Entry 3MM6 (X-ray diffraction, 1.90 A resolution); this record covers chains A and B of the 4 polymer chains in the assembly.

== Chain A ==
Name: Sulfite reductase, dissimilatory-type subunit alpha
Source organism: Archaeoglobus fulgidus
Notes: EC 1.8.99.3
UniProt: Q59109 (DSRA_ARCFU); residues 0-417 here correspond to UniProt positions 1-418 (UniProt number = residue number + 1)
Chain sequence (418 residues; numbered 0 to 417; the number before each row is that of its first residue; numbering starts at 0):
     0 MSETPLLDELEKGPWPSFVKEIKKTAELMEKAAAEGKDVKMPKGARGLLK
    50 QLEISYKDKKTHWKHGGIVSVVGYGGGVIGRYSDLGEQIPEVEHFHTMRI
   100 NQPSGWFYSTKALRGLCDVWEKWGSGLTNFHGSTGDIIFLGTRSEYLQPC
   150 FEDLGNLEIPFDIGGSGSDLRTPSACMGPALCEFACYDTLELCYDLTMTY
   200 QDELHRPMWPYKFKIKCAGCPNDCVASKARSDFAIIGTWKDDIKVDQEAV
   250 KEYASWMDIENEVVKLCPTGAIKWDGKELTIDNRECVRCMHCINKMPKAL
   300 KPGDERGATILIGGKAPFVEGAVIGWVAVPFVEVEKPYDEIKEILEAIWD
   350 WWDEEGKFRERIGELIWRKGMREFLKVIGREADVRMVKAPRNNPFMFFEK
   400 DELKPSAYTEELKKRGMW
Unresolved in the structure: 0
Metal / ion sites: 4Fe-4S cluster Fe site 1: Cys175, Cys181, Cys219, Cys223; siroheme Fe near Cys223 (its only coordinating residue here); 4Fe-4S cluster Fe site 2: Cys266, Cys285, Cys288, Cys291
Residues lining bound ligands:
  - cyanide ion (CYN), molecule 1: Arg98, Arg170, Lys211, Lys213
  - cyanide ion (CYN), molecule 2: Arg98, Thr133, Asp135, Gly164, Arg170, Lys213
  - 4Fe-4S cluster (SF4), molecule 1: Cys175, Met176, Gly177, Cys181, Phe183, Ala184, Ala217, Gly218, Cys219, Asn221, Asp222, Cys223
  - 4Fe-4S cluster (SF4), molecule 2: Ile242, Cys266, Pro267, Thr268, Ala270, Ile271, Ile280, Cys285, Val286, Arg287, Cys288, Met289, His290, Cys291
  - siroheme (SRM), molecule 1: Ile78, Arg80, Thr96, Arg98, Gly131, Ser132, Thr133, Gly134, Asp135, Ile137, Tyr210, Lys211, Lys213, Lys215, Arg229, Lys314, Ala315, Pro316, Phe317, Arg358, Arg360
  - siroheme (SRM), molecule 2: Trp105, Cys175, Met176, Cys181, Glu182, Phe183, Asn221, Asp222, Cys223, Val224, Ala225, Asn293

== Chain B ==
Name: Sulfite reductase, dissimilatory-type subunit beta
Source organism: Archaeoglobus fulgidus
Notes: EC 1.8.99.3
UniProt: Q59110 (DSRB_ARCFU); residue numbers follow UniProt; this construct covers 1-366
Chain sequence (366 residues; row label = number of the first residue in the row):
     1 MVVEGVKTDFGPPYFRDLLHPVIAKNYGKWKYHEVVKPGVIKRVAESGDV
    51 IYVVRFGTPRLLSIYTVRELCDIADKYSDGYLRWTSRNNVEFFVTDESKI
   101 DDLINEVQERVGFPCGGTWDAVKGEYGLSNIVHTQGWIHCHTPAIDASGI
   151 VKAVMDELYEYFTDHKLPAMCRISLACCANMCGAVHASDIAIVGIHRTPP
   201 IPNDEAIRKTCEIPSTVAACPTGALKPDMKNKTIKVDVEKCMYCGNCYTM
   251 CPGMPLFDPENDGAAIMVGGKLSEARRMPELSKVVVPWVPNEPPRWPTLV
   301 KYVKQILEAWAANANKHERLIEWVDRIGWERFFELTGLEFTQHLIDDYRI
   351 TPYFYSEFRASTQFKW
Unresolved in the structure: 1-3
UniProt features mapped onto this chain:
  - binding site ([4Fe-4S] cluster): Cys140, Cys177, Cys178, Cys182, Cys220, Cys241, Cys244, Cys247
  - binding site (siroheme): Cys182
Cystine bridges: Cys211-Cys251
Metal / ion sites: 4Fe-4S cluster Fe site 1: Cys140, Cys177, Cys178, Cys182; siroheme Fe: Cys182 (together with cyanide ion); 4Fe-4S cluster Fe site 2: Cys220, Cys241, Cys244, Cys247
Residues lining bound ligands:
  - 4Fe-4S cluster (SF4), molecule 1: Thr134, Gln135, Gly136, Cys140, Thr142, Pro143, Ala176, Cys177, Cys178, Asn180, Met181, Cys182
  - 4Fe-4S cluster (SF4), molecule 2: Pro200, Ala219, Cys220, Pro221, Thr222, Ala224, Leu225, Val236, Cys241, Met242, Tyr243, Cys244, Gly245, Asn246, Cys247, Leu256
  - siroheme (SRM), molecule 1: His33, Val35, Ile41, Arg43, Arg55, Arg83, Trp84, Thr85, Ser86, Arg87, Asn89, Glu91, Gly117, Thr118, Trp119, Ala121, Tyr126, Ser129, Met170, Arg172, Ala187, Lys271, Leu272, Ser273, Ala275, Arg276, Arg319
  - siroheme (SRM), molecule 2: Arg60, His133, Thr134, Gln135, His139, Cys140, His141, Thr142, Asn180, Cys182, Gly183, Thr249

== Chain A / chain B interface ==
Contacting residue pairs (302; chain A residue first):
  Leu5(A) - Pro294(B)
  Glu8(A) - Pro294(B)
  Glu8(A) - Arg295(B)  hydrogen bond (backbone-side chain)
  Leu9(A) - Gly149(B)
  Leu9(A) - Lys152(B)
  Leu9(A) - Pro294(B)
  Leu9(A) - Arg295(B)
  Lys11(A) - Lys152(B)  hydrogen bond (backbone-side chain)
  Lys11(A) - Asp156(B)
  Lys11(A) - Arg295(B)  hydrogen bond (backbone-side chain)
  Gly12(A) - Lys152(B)  hydrogen bond (backbone-side chain)
  Gly12(A) - Asp156(B)
  Pro13(A) - Asp156(B)
  Pro13(A) - Tyr159(B)  hydrophobic
  Trp14(A) - Gly57(B)
  Trp14(A) - Thr58(B)
  Trp14(A) - Asn130(B)
  Trp14(A) - Lys152(B)  hydrogen bond (backbone-side chain)
  Trp14(A) - Met155(B)  hydrophobic
  Trp14(A) - Asp156(B)  hydrogen bond (backbone-side chain)
  Trp14(A) - Tyr159(B)
  Trp14(A) - Phe162(B)  hydrophobic
  Pro15(A) - Pro59(B)
  Pro15(A) - Gly112(B)
  Pro15(A) - Phe113(B)  hydrophobic
  Pro15(A) - Pro114(B)
  Phe17(A) - Pro59(B)
  Phe17(A) - Ile138(B)  hydrophobic
  Phe17(A) - Ser148(B)
  Phe17(A) - Gly149(B)
  Lys19(A) - Val111(B)
  Glu20(A) - Pro59(B)
  Glu20(A) - Leu61(B)
  Glu20(A) - Leu62(B)
  Glu20(A) - Ser63(B)  hydrogen bond (side chain-backbone)
  Glu20(A) - Thr66(B)  hydrogen bond
  Glu20(A) - Phe113(B)
  Lys23(A) - Ser63(B)
  Lys23(A) - Thr66(B)  hydrogen bond
  Lys23(A) - Glu69(B)  salt bridge
  Thr24(A) - Ser63(B)  hydrogen bond
  Leu27(A) - Tyr65(B)  hydrogen bond (backbone-side chain)
  Met28(A) - Tyr65(B)  hydrogen bond
  Leu47(A) - Ile138(B)
  Leu51(A) - Trp137(B)  hydrophobic
  Leu51(A) - Ile138(B)  hydrophobic
  Ser54(A) - Trp137(B)
  Tyr55(A) - Trp137(B)  hydrophobic
  Tyr55(A) - Asp146(B)  hydrogen bond
  Tyr55(A) - Gly149(B)  hydrogen bond (side chain-backbone)
  Tyr55(A) - Pro293(B)
  Tyr55(A) - Pro294(B)  hydrophobic
  Tyr55(A) - Trp296(B)
  Asp57(A) - Pro259(B)
  Lys58(A) - Trp137(B)
  Lys58(A) - Pro259(B)
  Lys58(A) - Glu260(B)  salt bridge
  Lys58(A) - Asn291(B)
  Lys59(A) - Trp137(B)
  Thr60(A) - Trp137(B)
  Thr60(A) - Cys140(B)  hydrogen bond (side chain-backbone)
  Thr60(A) - His141(B)
  Thr60(A) - Pro143(B)
  Trp62(A) - Trp137(B)  hydrogen bond (side chain-backbone)
  Trp62(A) - Ile138(B)  hydrogen bond (side chain-backbone)
  Trp62(A) - His139(B)
  Trp62(A) - Cys140(B)
  Trp62(A) - His141(B)
  Lys63(A) - His141(B)
  His64(A) - His141(B)
  His64(A) - Tyr248(B)  hydrogen bond (side chain-backbone)
  His64(A) - Thr249(B)
  His64(A) - Pro252(B)
  Tyr73(A) - Thr8(B)
  Tyr73(A) - Asp9(B)  hydrogen bond (side chain-backbone)
  Arg80(A) - His139(B)  hydrogen bond (side chain-backbone)
  Arg80(A) - His141(B)  hydrogen bond
  Phe94(A) - His139(B)  hydrogen bond (backbone-side chain)
  Thr96(A) - His139(B)
  Asn100(A) - Pro12(B)
  Gln101(A) - Pro12(B)
  Pro102(A) - Pro13(B)
  Pro102(A) - Leu18(B)  hydrophobic
  Ser103(A) - Phe15(B)
  Gly104(A) - Arg83(B)  hydrogen bond (backbone-side chain)
  Gly104(A) - Trp84(B)
  Trp105(A) - Arg83(B)
  Trp105(A) - Trp84(B)  hydrogen bond (backbone-backbone)
  Trp105(A) - Ser86(B)
  Phe106(A) - Leu18(B)
  Phe106(A) - Leu19(B)  hydrophobic
  Phe106(A) - Leu82(B)
  Phe106(A) - Arg83(B)
  Phe106(A) - Phe93(B)  hydrophobic
  Tyr107(A) - Leu18(B)
  Tyr107(A) - Tyr81(B)
  Tyr107(A) - Leu82(B)  hydrogen bond (backbone-backbone)
  Tyr107(A) - Trp84(B)  hydrophobic
  Ser108(A) - Leu18(B)
  Ser108(A) - Gly80(B)
  Ser108(A) - Tyr81(B)
  Thr109(A) - Cys71(B)
  Thr109(A) - Ala74(B)
  Thr109(A) - Asp75(B)  hydrogen bond
  Thr109(A) - Gly80(B)  hydrogen bond (backbone-backbone)
  Thr109(A) - Leu82(B)
  Leu112(A) - Cys71(B)  hydrophobic
  Leu112(A) - Leu82(B)  hydrophobic
  Leu112(A) - Trp84(B)  hydrophobic
  Arg113(A) - Cys71(B)
  Arg113(A) - Asp72(B)  salt bridge
  Arg113(A) - Asp75(B)  salt bridge
  Cys116(A) - Ile64(B)
  Cys116(A) - Val67(B)  hydrophobic
  Cys116(A) - Arg68(B)
  Asp117(A) - Arg68(B)  salt bridge
  Trp119(A) - Ile64(B)
  Glu120(A) - Ile64(B)
  Glu120(A) - Tyr65(B)  hydrogen bond
  Glu120(A) - Arg68(B)  salt bridge
  Gly125(A) - Leu62(B)
  Gly125(A) - Ser63(B)
  Gly125(A) - Ile64(B)  hydrogen bond (backbone-backbone)
  Leu126(A) - Leu62(B)
  Thr127(A) - Arg60(B)
  Thr127(A) - Leu61(B)
  Thr127(A) - Leu62(B)  hydrogen bond (backbone-backbone)
  Thr127(A) - Ile64(B)
  Asn128(A) - Arg60(B)
  Asn128(A) - Leu61(B)
  Asn128(A) - Gln135(B)  hydrogen bond
  Phe129(A) - Arg60(B)  hydrogen bond (backbone-backbone)
  Phe129(A) - Leu62(B)  hydrophobic
  Phe129(A) - Val67(B)  hydrophobic
  Phe129(A) - Trp84(B)
  Phe129(A) - Asn88(B)
  His130(A) - Arg60(B)  hydrogen bond (backbone-side chain)
  His130(A) - Trp84(B)
  His130(A) - Asn88(B)  hydrogen bond (backbone-side chain)
  Gly131(A) - Arg60(B)
  Ser132(A) - Arg60(B)
  Ser132(A) - Cys182(B)  hydrogen bond (side chain-backbone)
  Ser132(A) - Gly183(B)
  Leu139(A) - Gln135(B)
  Leu139(A) - Ile138(B)  hydrophobic
  Leu139(A) - His139(B)
  Gln147(A) - Val6(B)
  Phe150(A) - Lys7(B)
  Glu151(A) - Val6(B)
  Gly154(A) - Lys7(B)
  Gly154(A) - Phe10(B)
  Asn155(A) - Lys7(B)  hydrogen bond
  Ile158(A) - Pro13(B)  hydrophobic
  Pro159(A) - Pro13(B)
  Phe160(A) - Phe10(B)
  Phe160(A) - Pro13(B)
  Asp161(A) - Asp9(B)  hydrogen bond (side chain-backbone)
  Asp161(A) - Phe10(B)  hydrogen bond (side chain-backbone)
  Asp161(A) - Gly11(B)  hydrogen bond (side chain-backbone)
  Met176(A) - Arg43(B)
  Met176(A) - Arg83(B)
  Pro178(A) - Tyr27(B)  hydrophobic
  Pro178(A) - Gly28(B)  hydrogen bond (backbone-backbone)
  Pro178(A) - Trp30(B)  hydrogen bond (backbone-side chain)
  Ala179(A) - Ile23(B)
  Ala179(A) - Tyr27(B)  hydrophobic
  Ala179(A) - Trp30(B)  hydrogen bond (backbone-side chain)
  Leu180(A) - Ile23(B)  hydrophobic
  Leu180(A) - Trp30(B)
  Leu180(A) - Arg43(B)  hydrogen bond (backbone-side chain)
  Leu180(A) - Phe93(B)  hydrophobic
  Cys181(A) - Trp30(B)
  Glu182(A) - Trp30(B)
  Glu182(A) - Lys31(B)
  Glu182(A) - Tyr32(B)
  Glu182(A) - His33(B)  salt bridge
  Glu182(A) - Arg43(B)  salt bridge
  Asp187(A) - Arg16(B)  salt bridge
  Asp187(A) - Tyr27(B)  hydrogen bond
  Leu189(A) - Phe15(B)
  Leu189(A) - Tyr27(B)
  Glu190(A) - Tyr14(B)  hydrogen bond
  Glu190(A) - Phe15(B)
  Glu190(A) - Arg16(B)  salt bridge
  Tyr193(A) - Pro12(B)
  Tyr193(A) - Tyr14(B)  hydrophobic
  Thr196(A) - Pro12(B)
  Met197(A) - Phe10(B)
  Met197(A) - Gly11(B)
  Gln200(A) - Asp9(B)
  Gln200(A) - Phe10(B)
  Gln200(A) - Gly11(B)  hydrogen bond (side chain-backbone)
  His204(A) - Asp9(B)
  Arg205(A) - Asp9(B)  salt bridge
  Pro220(A) - Ser273(B)
  Pro220(A) - Glu274(B)
  Pro220(A) - Thr362(B)
  Asn221(A) - Ser273(B)
  Cys223(A) - Ser86(B)  hydrogen bond (backbone-side chain)
  Ala225(A) - Ala184(B)  hydrophobic
  Ala225(A) - Leu272(B)  hydrophobic
  Lys227(A) - Leu272(B)  hydrogen bond (side chain-backbone)
  Lys227(A) - Glu274(B)  salt bridge
  Lys227(A) - Pro279(B)
  Ala228(A) - His186(B)  hydrogen bond (backbone-side chain)
  Ala228(A) - Leu272(B)  hydrophobic
  Arg229(A) - Gly183(B)
  Arg229(A) - Ala184(B)
  Ile235(A) - Thr362(B)
  Trp238(A) - Trp366(B)  hydrogen bond (backbone-side chain)
  Lys239(A) - Trp366(B)
  Tyr252(A) - Val122(B)  hydrophobic
  Trp255(A) - Val122(B)  hydrophobic
  Met256(A) - Val122(B)
  Glu261(A) - Lys316(B)  salt bridge
  Leu265(A) - Arg276(B)
  Leu265(A) - His317(B)
  Pro267(A) - Arg276(B)
  Pro267(A) - Gln363(B)
  Arg283(A) - Lys365(B)
  Glu284(A) - Lys365(B)  salt bridge
  Val286(A) - Gln363(B)
  Val286(A) - Phe364(B)
  Val286(A) - Lys365(B)
  Arg287(A) - Thr362(B)
  Arg287(A) - Phe364(B)  hydrogen bond (side chain-backbone)
  Arg287(A) - Trp366(B)
  Cys288(A) - Glu274(B)
  Cys288(A) - Ala275(B)  hydrogen bond (backbone-backbone)
  Cys288(A) - Arg276(B)  hydrogen bond (side chain-backbone)
  His290(A) - Arg276(B)  hydrogen bond
  Asn293(A) - Ala121(B)
  Asn293(A) - Val122(B)
  Asn293(A) - Ala275(B)
  Lys294(A) - Ala121(B)  hydrogen bond (side chain-backbone)
  Lys294(A) - Val122(B)  hydrogen bond (side chain-backbone)
  Lys294(A) - His317(B)  hydrogen bond
  Pro296(A) - His33(B)
  Pro296(A) - Val122(B)
  Lys297(A) - Tyr32(B)
  Lys297(A) - Glu34(B)  salt bridge
  Thr308(A) - Phe364(B)
  Leu310(A) - Ser361(B)
  Lys314(A) - His186(B)  hydrogen bond (backbone-side chain)
  Ala315(A) - Asn180(B)
  Ala315(A) - Met181(B)  hydrophobic
  Pro316(A) - Ala179(B)
  Pro316(A) - Met181(B)  hydrophobic
  Phe317(A) - Ala179(B)
  Phe317(A) - Asn180(B)
  Phe317(A) - Cys244(B)  hydrophobic
  Phe317(A) - Asn246(B)
  Val318(A) - Asn246(B)
  Val318(A) - Tyr348(B)  hydrogen bond (backbone-side chain)
  Val318(A) - Ile350(B)
  Glu319(A) - Tyr348(B)
  Glu319(A) - Ile350(B)
  Glu319(A) - Thr351(B)  hydrogen bond (backbone-side chain)
  Gly320(A) - Tyr348(B)
  Gly320(A) - Thr351(B)
  Ala321(A) - His186(B)
  Ala321(A) - Leu281(B)
  Val322(A) - Tyr355(B)
  Ile323(A) - Glu280(B)
  Ile323(A) - Leu281(B)
  Ile323(A) - Tyr355(B)  hydrogen bond (backbone-side chain)
  Ile323(A) - Ala360(B)
  Gly324(A) - Ala360(B)
  Gly324(A) - Ser361(B)
  Trp325(A) - Tyr355(B)  hydrophobic
  Trp325(A) - Phe358(B)
  Trp325(A) - Arg359(B)
  Trp325(A) - Ala360(B)  hydrophobic
  Val326(A) - Arg359(B)  hydrogen bond (backbone-backbone)
  Val326(A) - Ser361(B)
  Pro329(A) - Phe364(B)
  Pro329(A) - Trp366(B)
  Phe330(A) - Trp366(B)  hydrophobic
  Phe357(A) - Ser215(B)
  Arg358(A) - Asn246(B)
  Arg358(A) - Thr249(B)
  Arg358(A) - Met250(B)  hydrogen bond
  Trp366(A) - Pro352(B)
  Trp366(A) - Phe354(B)
  Trp366(A) - Tyr355(B)  hydrophobic
  Arg384(A) - Arg359(B)  hydrogen bond (backbone-side chain)
  Arg384(A) - Phe364(B)
  Arg384(A) - Lys365(B)  hydrogen bond (side chain-backbone)
  Arg384(A) - Trp366(B)  hydrogen bond (side chain-backbone)
  Met385(A) - Phe358(B)
  Met385(A) - Arg359(B)  hydrogen bond (backbone-backbone)
  Val386(A) - Glu357(B)
  Val386(A) - Arg359(B)  hydrogen bond (backbone-side chain)
  Lys387(A) - Ser356(B)
  Lys387(A) - Glu357(B)  hydrogen bond (backbone-backbone)
  Lys387(A) - Phe358(B)  hydrogen bond (side chain-backbone)
  Lys387(A) - Arg359(B)
  Ala388(A) - Glu357(B)  hydrogen bond (backbone-backbone)
  Pro389(A) - Glu357(B)
  Arg390(A) - Glu357(B)
  Asn391(A) - Tyr353(B)
  Asn391(A) - Glu357(B)  hydrogen bond (backbone-side chain)
Also at the interface, not in a pair above, chain A (146 interface residues in all): Ser16, Ile21, Ala31, His95, Ala111, Phe183, Asp201, Val224, Thr237, Thr268, Cys285, Met370, Val383
Also at the interface, not in a pair above, chain B (129 interface residues in all): Val53, Thr85, Lys123, Thr134, Ala187, Ala219, Pro221, Cys251, Phe257, Lys271, Met278

== Overview ==
146 residues of chain A and 129 residues of chain B are in contact; the contacts include 72 hydrogen bonds and
15 salt bridges. Among the polar pairs are Lys23(A)-Glu69(B), Lys58(A)-Glu260(B) and Arg113(A)-Asp72(B).
Siroheme is bound between chain A and chain B.
Chain A is Sulfite reductase, dissimilatory-type subunit alpha and chain B is Sulfite reductase,
dissimilatory-type subunit beta, both from Archaeoglobus fulgidus; the structure, Dissimilatory sulfite
reductase cyanide complex, was determined by X-ray diffraction (same publication as 3MM5, 3MM7, 3MM8, 3MM9,
3MMA and 3MMB).
